7NZK - chains A and P; structure by X-ray diffraction, 1.40 A resolution.

[Chain A]
Name: 14-3-3 protein sigma
Organism: Homo sapiens
UniProtKB: P31947 (1433S_HUMAN); residues 1-231 here = UniProt positions 1-231
Amino-acid sequence (236 residues; each row starts with the number of its first residue; numbers below 1 keep their minus sign (Gly-4 is residue -4)):
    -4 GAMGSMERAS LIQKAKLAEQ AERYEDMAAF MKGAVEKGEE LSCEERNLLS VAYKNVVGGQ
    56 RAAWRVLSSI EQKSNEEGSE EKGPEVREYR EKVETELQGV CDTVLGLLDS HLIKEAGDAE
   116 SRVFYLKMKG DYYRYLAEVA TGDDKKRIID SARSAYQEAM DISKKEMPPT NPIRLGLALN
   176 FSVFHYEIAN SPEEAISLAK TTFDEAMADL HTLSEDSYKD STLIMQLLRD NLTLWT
Disordered / not traced: -4 to -3, 71-77
Differences from the reference sequence: expression tag (-4 to 0)
Modified positions: Cys38 (S-hydroxycysteine; CSO)
Curated features (UniProtKB/Swiss-Prot):
  - site (Interaction with phosphoserine on interacting protein): Arg56, Arg129
  - modified residue (Phosphoserine): Ser5, Ser74
Glycans and other covalent adducts: 4-[(3R)-3-methoxypiperidin-1-yl]sulfonylbenzaldehyde (UWK) linked to Lys122
Residues lining bound ligands: UWK (4-[(3R)-3-methoxypiperidin-1-yl]sulfonylbenzaldehyde): Cys38, Asn42, Pro167, Ile168, Gly171, Asp215, Ile219
What the authors report for this chain:
  - binding site for UWK: Lys122

[Chain P]
Name: Transcription factor p65
UniProtKB: Q04206 (TF65_HUMAN); residue numbers follow UniProt; this construct covers 39-51
Amino-acid sequence (13 residues; each row starts with the number of its first residue):
    39 EGRSAGSIPG RRS
Disordered / not traced: 39-42
Differences from the reference sequence: variant Arg49 (Glu in Q04206)
Modified positions: Ser45 (phosphoserine; SEP)

[How chain A and chain P interact]
Residue-residue contacts - 29 pairs, chain A then chain P:
  Glu14(A) with Arg50(P); Ser51(P), hydrogen bond (side chain-backbone)
  Tyr19(A) with Arg49(P)
  Leu43(A) with Ser51(P)
  Val46(A) with Gly48(P); Arg49(P); Arg50(P); Ser51(P)
  Lys49(A) with Gly48(P)
  Asn50(A) with Arg49(P), hydrogen bond (side chain-backbone)
  Gly53(A) with Arg49(P)
  Gly54(A) with Arg49(P)
  Arg56(A) with Ser45(P)
  Lys122(A) with Ile46(P)
  Arg129(A) with Ser45(P)
  Tyr130(A) with Ser45(P)
  Gly171(A) with Ile46(P)
  Leu174(A) with Gly44(P); Ser45(P); Ile46(P)
  Asn175(A) with Ser45(P); Ile46(P), hydrogen bond (side chain-backbone)
  Val178(A) with Gly44(P)
  Glu182(A) with Ala43(P)
  Leu222(A) with Pro47(P)
  Asn226(A) with Ala43(P); Gly44(P), hydrogen bond (side chain-backbone)
  Leu229(A) with Ala43(P)
  Trp230(A) with Ala43(P)
Other interface residues (no listed pair), chain A (24 interface residues in all): Asn42, Ser45, Ile219

[Summary]
Chain A and chain P form an interface of 24 and 9 residues respectively, with 4 hydrogen bonds. Polar pairs
include Glu14(A)-Ser51(P), Asn50(A)-Arg49(P) and Asn175(A)-Ile46(P). Covalently linked compound UWK: at
Lys122(A). From the paper: a binding site for UWK at Lys122(A).
Chain A is 14-3-3 protein sigma (Homo sapiens) and chain P is Transcription factor p65; the structure, 14-3-3
sigma with RelA/p65 binding site pS45 and covalently bound TCF521-121, was determined by X-ray diffraction
together with 7BI3, 7BIQ, 7BIW, 7BIY, 7BJB, 7BJF and 54 further entries from the same study.
